4TTH - chains A and B; structure by X-ray diffraction, 2.90 A resolution.

Chain A:
Name: Cyclin homolog
Organism: Saimiriine herpesvirus 2
UniProt: Q01043 (CGH2_SHV21); residue numbers follow UniProt; this construct covers 1-254
Chain sequence (254 residues; each row starts with the number of its first residue):
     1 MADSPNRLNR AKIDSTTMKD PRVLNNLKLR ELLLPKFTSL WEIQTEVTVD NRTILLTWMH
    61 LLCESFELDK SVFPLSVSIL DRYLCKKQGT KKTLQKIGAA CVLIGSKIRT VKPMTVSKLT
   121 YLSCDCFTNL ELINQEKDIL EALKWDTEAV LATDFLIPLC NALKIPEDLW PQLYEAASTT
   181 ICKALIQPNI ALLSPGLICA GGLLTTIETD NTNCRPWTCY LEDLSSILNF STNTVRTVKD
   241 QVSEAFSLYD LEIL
Unresolved in the structure: 1-7, 124-126

Chain B:
Name: Cyclin-dependent kinase 6
Organism: Homo sapiens
Notes: EC 2.7.11.22
UniProt: Q00534 (CDK6_HUMAN); residue numbers follow UniProt; this construct covers 1-326
Chain sequence (326 residues; numbered 1 to 326; the number before each row is that of its first residue):
     1 MEKDGLCRAD QQYECVAEIG EGAYGKVFKA RDLKNGGRFV ALKRVRVQTG EEGMPLSTIR
    61 EVAVLRHLET FEHPNVVRLF DVCTVSRTDR ETKLTLVFEH VDQDLTTYLD KVPEPGVPTE
   121 TIKDMMFQLL RGLDFLHSHR VVHRDLKPQN ILVTSSGQIK LADFGLARIY SFQMALTSVV
   181 VTLWYRAPEV LLQSSYATPV DLWSVGCIFA EMFRRKPLFR GSSDVDQLGK ILDVIGLPGE
   241 EDWPRDVALP RQAFHSKSAQ PIEKFVTDID ELGKDLLLKC LTFNPAKRIS AYSALSHPYF
   301 QDLERCKENL DSHLPPSQNT SELNTA
Unresolved in the structure: 1-14, 22-25, 36, 48-51, 85-91, 245-260, 266-267, 305-326
Small-molecule neighbours: bound (24V; 9-cyclopentyl-N-(5-piperazin-1-ylpyridin-2-yl)pyrido[4,5]pyrrolo[1,2-d]pyrimidin-2-amine): Ile-19, Gly-20, Val-27, Ala-41, Glu-61, Val-77, Phe-98, Glu-99, His-100, Val-101, Asp-102, Gln-103, Asp-104, Thr-107, Gln-149, Asn-150, Leu-152, Ala-162, Asp-163
Curated features (UniProtKB/Swiss-Prot):
  - active site: Asp-145 (Proton acceptor)
  - binding site (ATP): Ile-19 to Val-27, Lys-43
  - modified residue: Met-1 (N-acetylmethionine), Tyr-13 (Phosphotyrosine), Tyr-24 (Phosphotyrosine), Thr-49 (Phosphothreonine), Thr-70 (Phosphothreonine), Thr-177 (Phosphothreonine), Lys-264 (N6-acetyllysine), Thr-325 (Phosphothreonine)
  - natural variant: Ala-197 (A197T: In MCPH12), Pro-199 (P199L: In a metastatic melanoma sample)

Interface between chain A and chain B:
Contacting residue pairs - 90 pairs, chain A then chain B:
  Leu-8(A) with Leu-176(B)
  Asn-9(A) with Met-174(B); Ala-175(B); Leu-176(B), hydrogen bond (backbone-backbone); Gln-193(B), hydrogen bond (side chain-backbone); Ser-194(B); Ser-195(B)
  Arg-10(A) with Gln-173(B), hydrogen bond (side chain-backbone); Met-174(B); Ala-175(B); Leu-176(B); Ser-195(B), hydrogen bond (backbone-side chain)
  Ala-11(A) with Ser-171(B); Phe-172(B); Gln-173(B), hydrogen bond (backbone-backbone); Met-174(B), hydrogen bond (backbone-backbone); Leu-176(B)
  Lys-12(A) with Phe-172(B)
  Ile-13(A) with Phe-172(B)
  Asp-14(A) with Ala-197(B); Thr-198(B), hydrogen bond
  Thr-16(A) with His-137(B); Thr-198(B); Ser-290(B)
  Thr-17(A) with His-137(B); Arg-140(B); Tyr-170(B)
  Met-18(A) with Phe-172(B), hydrophobic
  Arg-22(A) with Asp-134(B), salt bridge; Ser-138(B); Tyr-292(B)
  Val-23(A) with Ser-138(B); Arg-140(B)
  Asn-26(A) with Ser-138(B); His-139(B), hydrogen bond
  Leu-29(A) with Phe-71(B), hydrophobic
  Arg-30(A) with His-67(B), hydrogen bond; Leu-68(B); Phe-71(B); His-139(B), hydrogen bond
  Leu-33(A) with His-67(B); Thr-70(B)
  Asp-69(A) with Gln-173(B); Met-174(B); Ala-175(B), hydrogen bond (side chain-backbone)
  Lys-107(A) with Glu-52(B), hydrogen bond (side chain-backbone); Gly-53(B); Met-54(B), hydrogen bond (side chain-backbone); Leu-56(B); Arg-60(B), hydrogen bond (backbone-side chain)
  Ile-108(A) with Ile-59(B), hydrophobic; Arg-60(B), hydrogen bond (backbone-side chain); Arg-168(B)
  Arg-109(A) with Arg-168(B), hydrogen bond (backbone-side chain); Ile-169(B)
  Thr-110(A) with Arg-60(B), hydrogen bond (backbone-side chain); Arg-168(B)
  Val-111(A) with Ala-175(B), hydrophobic; Leu-176(B); Thr-177(B)
  Pro-113(A) with Leu-56(B), hydrophobic
  Thr-115(A) with Glu-52(B)
  Val-116(A) with Glu-52(B), hydrogen bond (backbone-side chain)
  Ile-133(A) with Gly-53(B)
  Glu-136(A) with Gly-53(B); Met-54(B), hydrogen bond (side chain-backbone); Ile-59(B)
  Lys-137(A) with Met-54(B)
  Leu-140(A) with Met-54(B), hydrophobic; Ile-59(B), hydrophobic
  Leu-143(A) with Arg-66(B)
  Lys-144(A) with Arg-66(B), hydrogen bond (backbone-side chain)
  Trp-145(A) with Met-54(B), hydrophobic; Ile-59(B), hydrophobic; Val-62(B), hydrophobic; Val-82(B)
  Asp-146(A) with Arg-66(B)
  Thr-147(A) with Ala-63(B)
  Glu-148(A) with Ala-63(B); Ile-169(B)
  Ala-149(A) with His-67(B)
  Thr-153(A) with Ser-171(B)
  Asp-154(A) with Arg-140(B), salt bridge; Ser-171(B)
  Ile-157(A) with Phe-172(B), hydrophobic
  Pro-171(A) with Gln-173(B), hydrogen bond (backbone-side chain)
  Tyr-174(A) with Ser-171(B), hydrogen bond; Phe-172(B), hydrophobic; Gln-173(B)
  Glu-175(A) with Gln-173(B)
Interface residues without a listed pair, chain A (46 interface residues in all): Leu-103, Glu-141, Val-150, Trp-170
Interface residues without a listed pair, chain B (39 interface residues in all): Thr-84, Leu-94, Pro-199

Overview:
The interface between chain A and chain B involves 46 residues on one side and 39 on the other, with 22
hydrogen bonds and 2 salt bridges. Polar contacts include Arg-22(A)/Asp-134(B), Asp-154(A)/Arg-140(B) and
Asn-9(A)/Gln-193(B). Bound to chain B: bound.
Here chain A is Cyclin homolog (Saimiriine herpesvirus 2) and chain B is Cyclin-dependent kinase 6 (Homo
sapiens). Entry 4TTH (Crystal structure of a CDK6/Vcyclin complex with inhibitor bound) was determined by
X-ray diffraction.
